8JOU - chains b and A of the 14 polymer chains in the assembly; structure by electron microscopy, 4.10 A resolution (low resolution: residue-level contacts below are approximate; hydrogen-bond / salt-bridge calls are withheld).

# Chain b
Molecule: Virion-associated phage protein
From: Ralstonia phage GP4
UniProt: A0A345GU11 (A0A345GU11_9CAUD); residue numbers follow UniProt; this construct covers 1-140
Sequence (140 residues; row label = number of the first residue in the row):
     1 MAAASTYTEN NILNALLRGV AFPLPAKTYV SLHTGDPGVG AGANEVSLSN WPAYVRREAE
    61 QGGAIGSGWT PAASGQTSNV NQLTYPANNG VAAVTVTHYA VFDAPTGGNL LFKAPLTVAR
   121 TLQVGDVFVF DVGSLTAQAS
Not modelled in the structure: 1-2, 139-140

# Chain A
Molecule: rope protein of phage GP4
From: Ralstonia phage GP4
Sequence (120 residues; numbered 1 to 120; the number before each row is that of its first residue; X marks 120 residues of unknown identity (built as UNK)):
     1 XXXXXXXXXX XXXXXXXXXX XXXXXXXXXX XXXXXXXXXX XXXXXXXXXX XXXXXXXXXX
    61 XXXXXXXXXX XXXXXXXXXX XXXXXXXXXX XXXXXXXXXX XXXXXXXXXX XXXXXXXXXX
Not modelled in the structure: 119-120

# How chain b and chain A interact
Interface residues of chain b (facing chain A), 16 residues: Ala3, Ala4, Glu9, Tyr99, Phe112, Ala114, Pro115, Leu116, Thr117, Asp131, Val132, Ser134, Leu135, Thr136, Ala137, Gln138

# Summary
No residue of chain b is in contact with chain A.
Chain b is Virion-associated phage protein and chain A is rope protein of phage GP4, both from Ralstonia phage
GP4; the structure, Fiber I and fiber-tail-adaptor of phage GP4, was determined by electron microscopy (same
publication as 8JOV).
